PDB entry 4YMO | X-ray diffraction, 2.15 A resolution | chains A and P of the 4 polymer chains in the assembly

[Chain A]
Protein: DNA polymerase beta
From: Homo sapiens
Notes: EC 2.7.7.7, 4.2.99.-
UniProtKB: P06746 (DPOLB_HUMAN); numbering as in UniProt (aligned over 1-335)
Sequence (335 residues; numbered 1 to 335; the number before each row is that of its first residue):
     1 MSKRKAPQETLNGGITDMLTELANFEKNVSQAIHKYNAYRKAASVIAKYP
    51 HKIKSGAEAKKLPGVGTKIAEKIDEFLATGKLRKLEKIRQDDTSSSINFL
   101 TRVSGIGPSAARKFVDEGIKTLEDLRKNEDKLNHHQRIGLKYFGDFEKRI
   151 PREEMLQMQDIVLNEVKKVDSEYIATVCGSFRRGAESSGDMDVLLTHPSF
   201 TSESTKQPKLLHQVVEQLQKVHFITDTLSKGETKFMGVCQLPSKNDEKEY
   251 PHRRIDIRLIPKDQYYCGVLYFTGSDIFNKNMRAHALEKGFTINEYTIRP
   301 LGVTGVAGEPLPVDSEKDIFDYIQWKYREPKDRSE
Not modelled in the structure: 1-9
Swiss-Prot annotation at these positions:
  - region: Arg-183 to Asp-192 (DNA-binding)
  - active site: Lys-72 (Nucleophile)
  - binding site (K(+)): Lys-60, Leu-62, Val-65, Thr-101, Val-103, Ile-106
  - binding site (Na(+)): Lys-60, Leu-62, Val-65, Thr-101, Val-103, Ile-106
  - binding site (dATP): Arg-149, Ser-180, Arg-183, Gly-189, Asp-190
  - binding site (dCTP): Arg-149, Ser-180, Arg-183, Gly-189, Asp-190
  - binding site (dGTP): Arg-149, Ser-180, Arg-183, Gly-189, Asp-190, Asp-192
  - binding site (dTTP): Arg-149, Ser-180, Arg-183, Gly-189, Asp-190
  - binding site (Mg(2+)): Asp-190, Asp-192, Asp-256
  - modified residue: Lys-72 (N6-acetyllysine), Arg-83 (Omega-N-methylarginine), Arg-152 (Omega-N-methylarginine)
  - cross-link (Glycyl lysine isopeptide (Lys-Gly)): Lys-41 (interchain with G-Cter in ubiquitin), Lys-61 (interchain with G-Cter in ubiquitin), Lys-81 (interchain with G-Cter in ubiquitin)
Ion coordination: Na+ site 1: Lys-60, Leu-62, Val-65 (shared with 1 residue of chain D); Na+ site 2: Thr-101, Val-103, Ile-106 (shared with DG9(P) of chain P); Mn2+ site 1: Asp-190, Asp-192 (together with 0KX); Mn2+ site 2: Asp-190, Asp-192, Asp-256 (together with 0KX) (shared with DA10(P) of chain P)
Ligand contacts: 0KX (2'-deoxy-5'-O-[(R)-hydroxy{[(R)-hydroxy(phosphonooxy)phosphoryl]amino}phosphoryl]cytidine): Arg-149, Gly-179, Ser-180, Arg-183, Ser-188, Gly-189, Asp-190, Asp-192, Tyr-271, Phe-272, Thr-273, Gly-274, Ser-275, Asp-276, Asn-279
Reported in the primary citation:
  - binding site for 0KX: Asn-279
  - binding site for DNA 16-mer (template): Asn-37, Lys-280, Arg-283
  - binding site for DNA 10-mer (up-primer) (chain P): Tyr-271
  - catalytic residues: Asp-256 (proposed by the authors, not directly observed)

[Chain P]
Molecule: DNA 10-mer (up-primer)
Sequence (10 nucleotides; each row starts with the number of its first residue):
     1 GCTGATGCGA
Ion coordination: Na+: DG9 (shared with Thr-101(A), Val-103(A), Ile-106(A) of chain A); Mn2+: DA10 (together with 0KX) (shared with Asp-190(A), Asp-192(A), Asp-256(A) of chain A)

[Chain A / chain P interface]
Contacting residue pairs - 16 pairs, chain A then chain P:
  Val-103(A) / DG9(P)  phosphate contact
  Ser-104(A) / DG9(P)  phosphate contact
  Gly-105(A) / DC8(P)  sugar contact
  Gly-105(A) / DG9(P)  hydrogen bond to the phosphate
  Ile-106(A) / DG9(P)  phosphate contact
  Gly-107(A) / DC8(P)  hydrogen bond to the phosphate
  Pro-108(A) / DC8(P)  phosphate contact
  Ser-109(A) / DG7(P)  phosphate contact
  Ser-109(A) / DC8(P)  hydrogen bond to the phosphate
  Ala-110(A) / DC8(P)  hydrogen bond to the phosphate
  Asp-192(A) / DA10(P)  phosphate contact
  Met-236(A) / DG9(P)  phosphate contact
  Arg-254(A) / DG9(P)  phosphate contact
  Arg-254(A) / DA10(P)  salt bridge to the phosphate
  Asp-256(A) / DA10(P)  phosphate contact
  Tyr-271(A) / DA10(P)  hydrogen bond to the base
Interface residues without a listed pair, chain A (17 interface residues in all): His-135, Asp-190, Lys-234, Phe-272

[In short]
17 residues of chain A face 4 of chain P across their interface, with 5 hydrogen bonds and 1 salt bridge.
Among the polar pairs are Tyr-271(A)/DA10(P), Gly-105(A)/DG9(P) and Gly-107(A)/DC8(P). Bound to chain A:
compound 0KX. From the paper: the catalytic residue Asp-256(A); a binding site for DNA 16-mer (template) at
Asn-37(A), Lys-280(A) and Arg-283(A).
Chain A is DNA polymerase beta (Homo sapiens) and chain P is DNA 10-mer (up-primer); the structure, Structure
of human DNA polymerase beta complexed with N7BG in the template opposite to incoming non-hydrolyzable ...,
was determined by X-ray diffraction together with 5EOZ, 4YMN and 4YN4 from the same study.
